Entry 4KGC (X-ray diffraction, 2.69 A resolution); this record covers chains E and I of the 10 polymer chains in the assembly.

== Chain E ==
Name: Histone H3.2
Source organism: Xenopus laevis
UniProt: P84233 (H32_XENLA); residues 0-135 here correspond to UniProt positions 1-136 (UniProt number = residue number + 1)
Sequence (136 residues; row label = number of the first residue in the row; numbering starts at 0):
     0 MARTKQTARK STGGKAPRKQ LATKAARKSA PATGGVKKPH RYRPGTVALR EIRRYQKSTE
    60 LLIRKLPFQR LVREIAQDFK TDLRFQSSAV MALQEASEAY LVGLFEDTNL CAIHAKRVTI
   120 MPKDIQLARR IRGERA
Unresolved in the structure: 0-37, 135
Bound ions: Mg2+ near Asp77 (its only coordinating residue here)
Curated features (UniProtKB/Swiss-Prot):
  - modified residue: Arg2 (Asymmetric dimethylarginine), Thr3 (Phosphothreonine), Lys4 (Allysine), Gln5 (5-glutamyl dopamine), Thr6 (Phosphothreonine), Arg8 (Citrulline), Lys9 (N6,N6,N6-trimethyllysine), Ser10 (ADP-ribosylserine), Thr11 (Phosphothreonine), Lys14 (N6-(2-hydroxyisobutyryl)lysine), Arg17 (Asymmetric dimethylarginine), Lys18 (N6-(2-hydroxyisobutyryl)lysine), Lys23 (N6-(2-hydroxyisobutyryl)lysine), Arg26 (Citrulline), Lys27 (N6,N6,N6-trimethyllysine), Ser28 (ADP-ribosylserine), Lys36 (N6,N6,N6-trimethyllysine), Lys37 (N6-methyllysine), Tyr41 (Phosphotyrosine), Lys56 (N6,N6,N6-trimethyllysine) and 8 more in UniProt
  - lipidation: Cys110 (S-palmitoyl cysteine)

== Chain I ==
Molecule: 145-nt DNA strand
Sequence (145 nucleotides; numbered -72 to 72; the number before each row is that of its first residue; numbers below 1 keep their minus sign (DA-72 is residue -72)):
   -72 ATCAATATCC ACCTGCAGAT ACTACCAAAA GTGTATTTGG AAACTGCTCC ATCAAAAGGC
   -12 ATGTTCAGCT GAATCAGCTG AACATGCCTT TTGATGGAGC AGTTTCCAAA TACACTTTTG
    48 GTAGTATCTG CAGGTGGATA TTGAT
Ligand contacts: HRU ((ethane-1,2-diamine-kappa~2~N,N')[(1,2,3,4,5,6-eta)-1-methyl-4-(propan-2-yl)cyclohexane-1,2,3,4,5,6-hexayl]ruthenium): DA-16, DG-15, DG-14

== Interface between chain E and chain I ==
Pairs across the interface (30; chain E residue first):
  His39(E) with DA-68(I), phosphate contact; DT-67(I), sugar contact; DC10(I), phosphate contact
  Arg40(E) with DA9(I), hydrogen bond to the base; DC10(I), phosphate contact
  Tyr41(E) with DT-67(I), sugar contact; DA-66(I), sugar contact; DA9(I), sugar contact; DC10(I), hydrogen bond to the phosphate
  Arg42(E) with DA9(I), phosphate contact
  Pro43(E) with DA8(I), phosphate contact; DA9(I), phosphate contact
  Gly44(E) with DA8(I), hydrogen bond to the phosphate; DA9(I), hydrogen bond to the phosphate
  Thr45(E) with DA9(I), hydrogen bond to the phosphate
  Val46(E) with DA9(I), hydrogen bond to the phosphate; DC10(I), phosphate contact
  Ala47(E) with DA9(I), hydrogen bond to the phosphate
  Arg49(E) with DA-66(I), phosphate contact; DT-65(I), phosphate contact
  Lys56(E) with DC-64(I), salt bridge to the phosphate
  Arg63(E) with DT17(I), phosphate contact; DT18(I), salt bridge to the phosphate
  Lys64(E) with DT18(I), hydrogen bond to the phosphate
  Leu65(E) with DT17(I), phosphate contact; DT18(I), hydrogen bond to the phosphate
  Pro66(E) with DT17(I), phosphate contact
  Arg69(E) with DT17(I), salt bridge to the phosphate
  Arg83(E) with DG26(I), sugar contact; DC27(I), sugar contact
Also at the interface, not in a pair above, chain E (18 interface residues in all): Thr118
Also at the interface, not in a pair above, chain I (13 interface residues in all): DG7

== Overview ==
18 residues of chain E face 13 of chain I across their interface, with 9 hydrogen bonds and 3 salt bridges.
Polar pairs include Arg40(E)-DA9(I), Tyr41(E)-DC10(I) and Gly44(E)-DA8(I). Chain I binds compound HRU.
Chain E is Histone H3.2 (Xenopus laevis) and chain I is a 145-nt DNA strand; the structure, Nucleosome Core
Particle Containing (ETA6-P-CYMENE)-(1, 2-ETHYLENEDIAMINE)-RUTHENIUM, was determined by X-ray diffraction.
